3ACI - chain A; structure by X-ray diffraction, 1.60 A resolution.

== Chain A ==
Name: Beta-1,4-endoglucanase
Organism: Clostridium josui
Notes: engineered mutation(s): 3.2.1.4
Reference sequence: Q59290 (Q59290_CLOJO); residues 11-203 here correspond to UniProt positions 560-752 (UniProt number = residue number + 549)
Amino-acid sequence (203 residues; each row starts with the number of its first residue):
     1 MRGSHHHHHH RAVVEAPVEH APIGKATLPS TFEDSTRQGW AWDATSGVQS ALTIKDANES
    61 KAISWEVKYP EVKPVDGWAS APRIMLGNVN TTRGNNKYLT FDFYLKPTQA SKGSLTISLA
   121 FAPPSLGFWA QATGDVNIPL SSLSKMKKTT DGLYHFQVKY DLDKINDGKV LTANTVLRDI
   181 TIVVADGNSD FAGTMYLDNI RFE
Unresolved in the structure: 1-10
Sequence notes: expression tag (1-10)
Bound ions: Ca2+: Thr-31, Glu-33, Ser-60, Lys-61, Asp-198
What the authors report for this chain:
  - binding site for beta-D-glucopyranose: Asp-76, Gly-77, Trp-78, Arg-83, Gly-127, Phe-128, Trp-129, Gln-131, Asp-135, Arg-178

== In short ==
The Ca2+ site is built by Thr-31, Glu-33, Ser-60, Lys-61 and Asp-198. From the paper: a binding site for
beta-D-glucopyranose at Asp-76, Gly-77 and Trp-78 among others.
Chain A is Beta-1,4-endoglucanase (Clostridium josui); the structure, Crystal Structure of
Carbohydrate-Binding Module Family 28 from Clostridium josui Cel5A in complex with cellopentaose, was
determined by X-ray diffraction, deposited together with 3ACF and 3ACG.
